1ZZJ - chains A and C of the 4 polymer chains in the assembly; structure by X-ray diffraction, 2.30 A resolution.

# Chain A (and C)
Name: Heterogeneous nuclear ribonucleoprotein K
Organism: Homo sapiens
Notes: fragment: KH3 domain; chain C of this document is another copy of the same molecule, construct and numbering; everything in this record applies to it too
Reference sequence: P61978 (HNRPK_HUMAN); residues 11-89 here correspond to UniProt positions 385-463 (UniProt number = residue number + 374)
Chain sequence (82 residues; row label = number of the first residue in the row):
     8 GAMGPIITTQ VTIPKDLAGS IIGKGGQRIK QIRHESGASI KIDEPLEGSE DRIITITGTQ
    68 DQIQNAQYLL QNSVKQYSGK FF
Not modelled in the structure: 8, 84-89 (chain C: 82-89)
Construct notes: cloning artifact (8-10)
Swiss-Prot annotation at these positions:
  - modified residue: Lys31 (N6-acetyllysine), Ser46 (Phosphoserine)
  - cross-link (Glycyl lysine isopeptide (Lys-Gly)): Lys31 (interchain with G-Cter in SUMO2), Lys48 (interchain with G-Cter in SUMO)
Reported in the primary citation:
  - binding site for the 15-nt DNA strand: Ser27, Lys31
  - conformationally variable residues (order/disorder transition, side-chain flip): Ser27, Ser85

# How chain A and chain C interact
Pairs across the interface (16; chain A residue first):
  Pro12(A) with Thr19(C); Asp58(C)
  Ile14(A) with Gln17(C); Ile60(C), hydrophobic
  Thr15(A) with Thr16(C); Gln17(C), hydrogen bond (backbone-side chain)
  Thr16(A) with Thr15(C); Thr16(C), hydrogen bond
  Gln17(A) with Ile14(C); Thr15(C), hydrogen bond (backbone-backbone); Thr16(C), hydrogen bond (backbone-side chain)
  Thr19(A) with Pro12(C); Gln67(C), hydrogen bond
  Asp58(A) with Pro12(C)
  Gln67(A) with Val18(C); Thr19(C), hydrogen bond
Interface residues without a listed pair, chain A (11 interface residues in all): Ile13, Val18, Ile60
Interface residues without a listed pair, chain C (11 interface residues in all): Gly11

# Overview
The chain A/chain C interface involves 11 residues from each chain; the contacts include 6 hydrogen bonds.
Polar pairs include Thr15(A)-Gln17(C), Thr16(A)-Thr16(C) and Gln17(A)-Thr16(C). From the paper: a binding site
for the 15-nt DNA strand at Ser27(A) and Lys31(A); conformational variability at Ser27(A) and Ser85(A).
Both chains are Heterogeneous nuclear ribonucleoprotein K (Homo sapiens). Entry 1ZZJ (Structure of the third
KH domain of hnRNP K in complex with 15-mer ssDNA) was determined by X-ray diffraction together with 1ZZI and
1ZZK from the same study.
